Entry 6D00 (electron microscopy, 4.00 A resolution); this record covers chains 4 and 5 of the 6 polymer chains in the assembly.

Chain 4 (and 5):
Protein: Calcarisporiella thermophila Hsp104
From: Calcarisporiella thermophila
Notes: chain 5 of this document is another copy of the same molecule, construct and numbering; everything in this record applies to it too
Sequence (883 residues; row label = number of the first residue in the row; numbering starts at 0):
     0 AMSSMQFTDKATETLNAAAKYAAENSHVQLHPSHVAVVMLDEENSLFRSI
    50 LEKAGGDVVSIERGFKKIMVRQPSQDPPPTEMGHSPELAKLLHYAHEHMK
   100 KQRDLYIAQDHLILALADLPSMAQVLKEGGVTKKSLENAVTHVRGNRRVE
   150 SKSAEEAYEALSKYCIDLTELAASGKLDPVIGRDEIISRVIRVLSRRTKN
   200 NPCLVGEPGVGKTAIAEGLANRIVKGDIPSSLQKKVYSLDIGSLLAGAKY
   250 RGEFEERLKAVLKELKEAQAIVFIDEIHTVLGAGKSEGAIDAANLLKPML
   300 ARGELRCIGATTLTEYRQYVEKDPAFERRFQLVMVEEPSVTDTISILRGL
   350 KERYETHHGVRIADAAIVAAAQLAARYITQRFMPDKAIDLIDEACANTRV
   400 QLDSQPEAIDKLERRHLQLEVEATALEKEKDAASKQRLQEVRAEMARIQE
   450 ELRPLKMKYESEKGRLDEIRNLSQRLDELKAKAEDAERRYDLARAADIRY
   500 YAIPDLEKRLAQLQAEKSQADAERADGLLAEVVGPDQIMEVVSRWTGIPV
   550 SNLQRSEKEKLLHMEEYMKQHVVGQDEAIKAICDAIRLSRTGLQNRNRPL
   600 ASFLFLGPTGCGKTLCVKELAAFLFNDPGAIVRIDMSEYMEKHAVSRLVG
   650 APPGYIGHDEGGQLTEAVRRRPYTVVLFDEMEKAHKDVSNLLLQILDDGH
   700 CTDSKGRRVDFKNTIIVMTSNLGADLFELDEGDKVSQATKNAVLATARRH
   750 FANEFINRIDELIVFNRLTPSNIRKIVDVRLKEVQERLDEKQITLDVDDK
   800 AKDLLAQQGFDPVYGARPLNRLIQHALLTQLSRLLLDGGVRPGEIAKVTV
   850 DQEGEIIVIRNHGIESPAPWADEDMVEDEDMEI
Disordered / not traced: 0-1, 73-82, 145-155, 248-250, 283-287, 648-660, 722-737, 864-882
Ligand contacts:
  - ADP (adenosine-5'-diphosphate), molecule 1: Val179, Ile180, Arg182, Pro207, Gly208, Val209, Gly210, Lys211, Thr212, Ala213, Ile345, Leu349, Arg380, Pro383, Asp384, Ile387
  - ADP, molecule 2: His570, Val571, Val572, Gly573, Thr608, Gly609, Cys610, Gly611, Lys612, Thr613, Leu614, Leu767, Ile775, Arg779, Ala815, Arg816, Asn819
  - ADP, molecule 3: Asn752, Glu753, Asn756, Arg757
From the paper describing this entry:
  - binding site for ADP: Arg327, Asp384

Interface between chain 4 and chain 5:
Pairs across the interface (91; chain 4 residue first):
  Glu51(4) with Asp40(5)
  Lys52(4) with Tyr20(5); Glu23(5)
  Ala53(4) with Glu23(5); Asn24(5), hydrogen bond (backbone-side chain)
  Gly54(4) with Tyr20(5)
  Lys133(4) with Ser25(5)
  Ser134(4) with Glu23(5)
  Asn137(4) with Ala22(5); Glu23(5); Ser25(5)
  Ala138(4) with Glu23(5)
  Arg188(4) with Trp544(5)
  Arg191(4) with Glu392(5); Ala395(5); Asn396(5); Glu539(5), salt bridge; Arg543(5)
  Ser194(4) with His357(5), hydrogen bond (backbone-side chain); Ala395(5); Val399(5)
  Arg195(4) with His357(5); Asp388(5), salt bridge; Asp391(5), salt bridge; Glu392(5), salt bridge; Ala395(5)
  Arg196(4) with Asp177(5), salt bridge; Arg352(5); His357(5); Asp391(5)
  Thr197(4) with Asp391(5)
  Lys198(4) with Arg380(5); Asp388(5), salt bridge
  Pro228(4) with Val399(5), hydrophobic; Asp402(5)
  Ser229(4) with Asp402(5), hydrogen bond; Lys462(5), hydrogen bond
  Ser230(4) with Asp402(5), hydrogen bond
  Asn293(4) with Gly241(5), hydrogen bond (side chain-backbone); Leu244(5); Ala245(5)
  Asp322(4) with Glu275(5)
  Pro323(4) with Glu275(5)
  Ala324(4) with Glu275(5), hydrogen bond (backbone-side chain)
  Arg327(4) with Thr212(5); Asp274(5), salt bridge
  Gln330(4) with Trp544(5)
  Glu486(4) with Leu416(5)
  Leu491(4) with Glu419(5); Thr423(5)
  Ala495(4) with Thr423(5)
  Tyr499(4) with Val420(5), hydrogen bond (side chain-backbone); Glu421(5), hydrogen bond; Ala424(5), hydrophobic
  Tyr500(4) with Lys427(5); Glu428(5)
  Lys557(4) with Leu835(5)
  Leu560(4) with Leu835(5), hydrophobic
  Leu561(4) with Leu835(5), hydrophobic; Asp836(5)
  Glu564(4) with Arg832(5), salt bridge
  Asp583(4) with Thr828(5); Arg832(5), salt bridge
  Arg586(4) with Ser831(5); Arg832(5)
  Leu587(4) with Leu827(5); Ser831(5)
  Thr590(4) with Lys790(5); Leu834(5); Leu835(5)
  Leu592(4) with Arg786(5), hydrogen bond (backbone-side chain); Leu787(5), hydrophobic
  Gln593(4) with Arg786(5)
  Asn594(4) with Glu782(5); Arg786(5)
  Lys685(4) with Glu637(5)
  Asp686(4) with Glu637(5)
  Asn689(4) with Asp634(5); Glu637(5)
  Leu692(4) with Arg632(5)
  Asp696(4) with Lys617(5), salt bridge
  Arg747(4) with Tyr813(5), hydrogen bond; Arg816(5)
  Asn752(4) with Arg816(5)
  Glu753(4) with Thr613(5), hydrogen bond; Arg632(5)
  Asn756(4) with Arg816(5)
  Asp759(4) with Arg820(5)
  Glu760(4) with Arg820(5), salt bridge; Gln823(5); His824(5), salt bridge
Other interface residues (no listed pair), chain 4 (58 interface residues in all): His141, Ile190, Arg301, Glu326, Gly591, Asp697, Leu761
Other interface residues (no listed pair), chain 5 (66 interface residues in all): Ala16, Lys19, Ile165, Tyr353, His356, Arg398, Arg413, Arg469, Gly628, Val783

In short:
Chain 4 and chain 5 form an interface of 58 and 66 residues respectively; the contacts include 12 hydrogen
bonds and 12 salt bridges. Polar contacts include Arg191(4)-Glu539(5), Arg195(4)-Asp388(5) and
Arg195(4)-Asp391(5). Chain 4 binds 3 copies of ADP. From the paper: a binding site for ADP at Arg327(4) and
Asp384(4).
Chain 4 and chain 5 are both Calcarisporiella thermophila Hsp104 (Calcarisporiella thermophila); the
structure, Calcarisporiella thermophila Hsp104, was determined by electron microscopy, deposited together with
6AZY.
